Entry 7JYB (X-ray diffraction, 2.76 A resolution); this record covers chains A and D of the 4 polymer chains in the assembly.

== Chain A (and D) ==
Protein: Alkanesulfonate monooxygenase
Source organism: Pseudomonas fluorescens
Notes: EC 1.14.14.5; chain D of this document is another copy of the same molecule, construct and numbering; everything in this record applies to it too
Reference sequence: Q3K9A1 (Q3K9A1_PSEPF); residue numbers follow UniProt; this construct covers 1-381
Chain sequence (404 residues; each row starts with the number of its first residue; numbers below 1 keep their minus sign (Met-22 is residue -22)):
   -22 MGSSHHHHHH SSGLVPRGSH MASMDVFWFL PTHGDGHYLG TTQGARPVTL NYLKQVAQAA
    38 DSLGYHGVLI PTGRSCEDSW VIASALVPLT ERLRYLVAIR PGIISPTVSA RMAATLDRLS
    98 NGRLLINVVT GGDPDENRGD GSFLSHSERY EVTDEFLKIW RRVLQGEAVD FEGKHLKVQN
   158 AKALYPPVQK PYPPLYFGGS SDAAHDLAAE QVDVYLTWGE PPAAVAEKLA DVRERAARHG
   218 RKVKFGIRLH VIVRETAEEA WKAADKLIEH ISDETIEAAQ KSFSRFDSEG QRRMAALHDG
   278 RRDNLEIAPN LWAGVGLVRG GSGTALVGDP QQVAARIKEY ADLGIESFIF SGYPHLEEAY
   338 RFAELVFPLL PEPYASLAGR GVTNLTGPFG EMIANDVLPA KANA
Unresolved in the structure: -22 to -1, 357-381 (chain D: -22 to -1, 250-280, 357-381)
Sequence notes: initiating methionine (-22); expression tag (-21 to 0)
Small-molecule neighbours: FMN (flavin mononucleotide): Pro48, Thr49, Arg77, Asn104, Val105, Val106, Thr107, Gly108, Gly109, His123, Tyr127, Gly175, Gly176, Ser177, Ser178, Ala181, Leu193, Thr194, Trp195, Arg225, Asp264, Ser265, Glu266, Gly267
What the authors report for this chain:
  - conformationally variable residues (loop rearrangement): Val295 to Gly300

== Interface between chain A and chain D ==
Pairs across the interface - 30 pairs, chain A then chain D:
  His14(A) with Glu341(D)
  Tyr15(A) with Glu232(D), hydrogen bond
  Arg23(A) with Tyr337(D); Glu341(D), salt bridge
  Asn28(A) with Ser39(D)
  Tyr29(A) with Tyr337(D)
  Lys31(A) with Gln35(D)
  Gln32(A) with Gln32(D), hydrogen bond (side chain-backbone); Gln35(D); Ala36(D); Tyr337(D), hydrogen bond
  Gln35(A) with Lys31(D); Gln32(D); Gln35(D), hydrogen bond
  Ala36(A) with Gln32(D)
  Ser39(A) with Asn28(D)
  Glu232(A) with Tyr15(D), hydrogen bond; Lys243(D), salt bridge
  Glu236(A) with Lys239(D), salt bridge
  Lys243(A) with Glu232(D), salt bridge
  Leu333(A) with Tyr337(D), hydrophobic
  Glu334(A) with Glu334(D); Tyr337(D)
  Tyr337(A) with Arg23(D); Tyr29(D); Gln32(D), hydrogen bond; Leu333(D), hydrophobic; Glu334(D)
  Glu341(A) with His14(D), salt bridge; Arg23(D), salt bridge
Also at the interface, not in a pair above, chain A (18 interface residues in all): Arg338
Also at the interface, not in a pair above, chain D (18 interface residues in all): Gln20

== In short ==
The chain A/chain D interface involves 18 residues from each chain, with 6 hydrogen bonds and 6 salt bridges.
Polar contacts include Arg23(A)-Glu341(D), Glu232(A)-Lys243(D) and Glu236(A)-Lys239(D). Bound to chain A:
flavin mononucleotide. From the paper: conformational variability at Val295(A).
Chain A and chain D are both Alkanesulfonate monooxygenase (Pseudomonas fluorescens); the structure, Binary
soak structure of alkanesulfonate monooxygenase MsuD from Pseudomonas fluorescens with FMN, was determined by
X-ray diffraction, deposited together with 7JV3, 7JW9, 7K14 and 7K64.
